Entry 4QZW (X-ray diffraction, 3.00 A resolution); this record covers chains H and Z of the 28 polymer chains in the assembly.

Chain H:
Protein: Proteasome subunit beta type-2
Organism: Saccharomyces cerevisiae
Notes: EC 3.4.25.1
UniProtKB: P25043 (PSB2_YEAST); residues 1-232 here correspond to UniProt positions 30-261 (UniProt number = residue number + 29)
Chain sequence (232 residues; numbered 1 to 232; the number before each row is that of its first residue):
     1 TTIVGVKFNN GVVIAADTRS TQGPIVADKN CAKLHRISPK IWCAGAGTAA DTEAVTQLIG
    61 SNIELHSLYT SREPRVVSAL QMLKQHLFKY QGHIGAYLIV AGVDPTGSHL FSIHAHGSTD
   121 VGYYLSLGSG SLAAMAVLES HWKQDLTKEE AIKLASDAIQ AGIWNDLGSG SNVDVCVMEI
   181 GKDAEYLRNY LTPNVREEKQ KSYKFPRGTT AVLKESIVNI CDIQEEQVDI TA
Disordered / not traced: 223-232
Covalent attachments: compound 04C linked to T1
Bound ions: Mg2+: Q91 (shared with 1 residue of chain N)
Residues lining bound ligands:
  - 04C (1,2,4-trideoxy-4-methyl-2-{[N-(morpholin-4-ylacetyl)-L-alanyl-O-methyl-L-tyrosyl]amino}-1-phenyl-D-xylitol), molecule 1: R19, S20, T21, Q22, C31, K33, H35, G45, A46, G47, T48, A49, T52, S129, G168
  - 04C, molecule 2: H114, H116, S118

Chain Z:
Protein: Proteasome subunit beta type-6
Organism: Saccharomyces cerevisiae
Notes: EC 3.4.25.1
UniProtKB: P23724 (PSB6_YEAST); residues 1-222 here correspond to UniProt positions 20-241 (UniProt number = residue number + 19)
Chain sequence (222 residues; numbered 1 to 222; the number before each row is that of its first residue):
     1 QFNPYGDNGG TILGIAGEDF AVLAGDTRNI TDYSINSRYE PKVFDCGDNI VMSANGFAAD
    61 GDALVKRFKN SVKWYHFDHN DKKLSINSAA RNIQHLLYGK RFFPYYVHTI IAGLDEDGKG
   121 AVYSFDPVGS YEREQCRAGG AAASLIMPFL DNQVNFKNQY EPGTNGKVKK PLKYLSVEEV
   181 IKLVRDSFTS ATERHIQVGD GLEILIVTKD GVRKEFYELK RD
Bound ions: Mg2+: T192, V198

How chain H and chain Z interact:
Residue-residue contacts - 57 pairs, chain H then chain Z:
  R19(H) - I196(Z)
  R19(H) - D222(Z)  salt bridge
  P24(H) - R194(Z)
  P24(H) - H195(Z)
  P24(H) - I196(Z)  hydrogen bond (backbone-backbone)
  I25(H) - R194(Z)
  I25(H) - H195(Z)
  V26(H) - E193(Z)
  V26(H) - R194(Z)  hydrogen bond (backbone-side chain)
  V26(H) - I196(Z)  hydrophobic
  A27(H) - R194(Z)  hydrogen bond (backbone-side chain)
  K29(H) - E193(Z)  salt bridge
  K29(H) - R194(Z)
  I163(H) - D222(Z)
  W164(H) - I35(Z)
  W164(H) - R38(Z)  hydrogen bond (backbone-side chain)
  W164(H) - R221(Z)
  W164(H) - D222(Z)
  N165(H) - Y33(Z)
  N165(H) - R38(Z)
  D166(H) - Y33(Z)
  D166(H) - D222(Z)
  L167(H) - R28(Z)
  L167(H) - I30(Z)  hydrophobic
  L167(H) - D32(Z)
  L167(H) - Y33(Z)  hydrogen bond (backbone-backbone)
  L167(H) - I35(Z)  hydrophobic
  L167(H) - I196(Z)
  G168(H) - Y33(Z)
  S169(H) - D222(Z)
  G170(H) - D222(Z)
  S171(H) - D222(Z)  hydrogen bond (backbone-side chain)
  N194(H) - K220(Z)  hydrogen bond (backbone-side chain)
  N194(H) - D222(Z)
  R196(H) - T189(Z)  hydrogen bond
  R196(H) - S190(Z)  hydrogen bond
  R196(H) - E193(Z)
  E197(H) - R185(Z)  salt bridge
  K199(H) - D186(Z)
  Q200(H) - K182(Z)
  Q200(H) - R185(Z)  hydrogen bond
  Q200(H) - D186(Z)  hydrogen bond (backbone-side chain)
  K201(H) - E179(Z)
  K201(H) - D186(Z)  hydrogen bond (backbone-side chain)
  Y203(H) - F149(Z)
  Y203(H) - Q153(Z)
  Y203(H) - L183(Z)
  Y203(H) - D186(Z)  hydrogen bond
  F205(H) - N152(Z)
  F205(H) - Q153(Z)
  F205(H) - Q159(Z)
  R207(H) - P162(Z)
  G208(H) - P162(Z)
  T209(H) - Q159(Z)
  T209(H) - Y160(Z)  hydrogen bond (backbone-backbone)
  A211(H) - Y160(Z)  hydrophobic
  A211(H) - G166(Z)
Interface residues without a listed pair, chain H (31 interface residues in all): T21, G23, D28, P206
Interface residues without a listed pair, chain Z (33 interface residues in all): S34, L145, N158, E161, G163, E218

In short:
The interface between chain H and chain Z involves 31 residues on one side and 33 on the other, with 14
hydrogen bonds and 3 salt bridges. Polar pairs include R19(H)-D222(Z), K29(H)-E193(Z) and E197(H)-R185(Z).
Ligands of chain H: compound 04C.
Here chain H is Proteasome subunit beta type-2 and chain Z is Proteasome subunit beta type-6, both from
Saccharomyces cerevisiae. Entry 4QZW (yCP beta5-C52F mutant in complex with the epoxyketone inhibitor ONX
0914) was determined by X-ray diffraction together with 4QUX, 4QUY, 4QV0, 4QV1, 4QV3, 4QV4 and 42 further
entries from the same study.
